Entry 9FWE (electron microscopy, 3.50 A resolution); this record covers chains A and C of the 3 polymer chains in the assembly.

Chain A (and C):
Molecule: N-VelcroVax HBcAg with SUMO-Affimer inserted at N-terminus
From: synthetic construct
Notes: chain C of this document is another copy of the same molecule, construct and numbering; everything in this record applies to it too
Amino-acid sequence (300 residues; row label = number of the first residue in the row):
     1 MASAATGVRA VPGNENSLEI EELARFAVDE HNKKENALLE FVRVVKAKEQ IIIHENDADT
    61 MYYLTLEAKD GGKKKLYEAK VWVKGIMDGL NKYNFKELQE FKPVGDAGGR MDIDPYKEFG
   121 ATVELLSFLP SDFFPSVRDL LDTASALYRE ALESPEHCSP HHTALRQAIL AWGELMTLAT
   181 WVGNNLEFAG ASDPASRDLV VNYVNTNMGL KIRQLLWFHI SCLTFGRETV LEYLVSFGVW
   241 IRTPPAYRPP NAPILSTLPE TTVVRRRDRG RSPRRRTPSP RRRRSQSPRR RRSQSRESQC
Unresolved in the structure: 1-110, 187-197, 259-300 (chain C: 1-110, 186-197, 259-300)

How chain A and chain C interact:
Contacting residue pairs - 29 pairs, chain A then chain C:
  T122(A) - A146(C)
  E124(A) - S145(C)
  L125(A) - A146(C)  hydrophobic
  F128(A) - T143(C)
  E232(A) - T257(C)
  V235(A) - T224(C)
  S236(A) - S256(C)
  S236(A) - T257(C)  hydrogen bond (side chain-backbone)
  V239(A) - F225(C)  hydrophobic
  V239(A) - I254(C)  hydrophobic
  V239(A) - L255(C)
  V239(A) - S256(C)
  R242(A) - P135(C)
  R242(A) - D139(C)
  R242(A) - T143(C)  hydrogen bond
  T243(A) - F133(C)
  T243(A) - I254(C)
  P244(A) - D132(C)
  P244(A) - F133(C)
  Y247(A) - P130(C)
  Y247(A) - D132(C)  hydrogen bond
  Y247(A) - F133(C)  hydrophobic
  Y247(A) - F237(C)  hydrophobic
  Y247(A) - I241(C)  hydrophobic
  Y247(A) - A252(C)
  P249(A) - N251(C)
  P249(A) - A252(C)
  P249(A) - I254(C)
  L258(A) - L258(C)
Also at the interface, not in a pair above, chain A (15 interface residues in all): R248
Also at the interface, not in a pair above, chain C (21 interface residues in all): D142, L147

In short:
15 residues of chain A face 21 of chain C across their interface; the contacts include 3 hydrogen bonds. Polar
pairs include S236(A)-T257(C), R242(A)-T143(C) and Y247(A)-D132(C).
Chain A and chain C are both N-VelcroVax HBcAg with SUMO-Affimer inserted at N-terminus (synthetic construct);
the structure, N-VelcroVax HBcAg with SUMO-Affimer inserted at N-terminus (T=3 VLP), was determined by
electron microscopy, deposited together with 9FWF.
